Entry 6N30 (electron microscopy, 3.20 A resolution); this record covers chains C and I of the 22 polymer chains in the assembly.

# Chain C
Name: ATP synthase subunit alpha
From: Bacillus sp. (strain PS3)
Notes: EC 3.6.3.14
UniProtKB: A0A0M3VGF9 (A0A0M3VGF9_BACP3); residue numbers follow UniProt; this construct covers 1-502
Amino-acid sequence (502 residues; each row starts with the number of its first residue):
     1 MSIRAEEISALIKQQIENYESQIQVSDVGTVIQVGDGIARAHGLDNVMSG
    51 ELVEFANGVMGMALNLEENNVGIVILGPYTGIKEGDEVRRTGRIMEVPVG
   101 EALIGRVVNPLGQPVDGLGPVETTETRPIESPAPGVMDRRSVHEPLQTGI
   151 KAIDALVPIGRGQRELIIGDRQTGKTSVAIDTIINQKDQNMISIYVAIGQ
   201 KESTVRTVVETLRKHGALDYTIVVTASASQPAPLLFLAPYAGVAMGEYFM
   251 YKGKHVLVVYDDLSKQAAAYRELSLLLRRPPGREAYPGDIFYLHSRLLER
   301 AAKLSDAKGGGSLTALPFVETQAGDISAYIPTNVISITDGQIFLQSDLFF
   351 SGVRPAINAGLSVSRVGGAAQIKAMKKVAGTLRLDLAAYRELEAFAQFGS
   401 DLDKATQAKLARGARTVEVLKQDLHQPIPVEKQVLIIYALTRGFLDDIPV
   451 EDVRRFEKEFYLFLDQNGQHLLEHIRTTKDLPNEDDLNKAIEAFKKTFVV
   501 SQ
Disordered / not traced: 1-7, 502
Differences from the reference sequence: conflict Pro132 (Arg in A0A0M3VGF9), Ser193 (Cys in A0A0M3VGF9), Phe463 (Trp in A0A0M3VGF9)
Metal / ion sites: Mg2+: Thr176 (together with ATP)
Small-molecule neighbours: ATP (adenosine-5'-triphosphate): Asp170, Arg171, Gln172, Thr173, Gly174, Lys175, Thr176, Ser177, Gln200, Asp262, Phe349, Arg354, Pro355, Gln422, Asp423, Leu424

# Chain I
Name: Bacillus PS3 ATP synthase subunit delta
From: Bacillus sp. PS3
Amino-acid sequence (178 residues; numbered 1 to 178; the number before each row is that of its first residue):
     1 MNQEVIAKRYASALFQIALEQGQLDRIEEDVRAVRQALAENGEFLSLLSY
    51 PKLSLDQKKALIAEAFAGVSTPVQNTLLLLLERHRFGLVPELAEQFLALV
   101 DDARGIAKAVAYSARPLTDEELRALSDVFAQKVGKQTLEIENIIDPELIG
   151 GVRLRIGNRIYDGSVSGQLERIRRQLIG
Disordered / not traced: 1, 177-178

# Interface between chain C and chain I
Residue-residue contacts (16):
  Ile12(C) - Gln175(I)
  Ser21(C) - Gly167(I)
  Ile23(C) - Gly163(I)
  Gln24(C) - Ile160(I)
  Gln24(C) - Asp162(I)
  Gln24(C) - Ser166(I)
  Val25(C) - Ile160(I)
  Val25(C) - Tyr161(I)  hydrophobic
  Ser26(C) - Ile160(I)
  Asp27(C) - Asn158(I)
  Asp27(C) - Arg159(I)
  Val28(C) - Arg155(I)
  Val28(C) - Asn158(I)  hydrogen bond (backbone-backbone)
  Gly43(C) - Asn158(I)
  Glu68(C) - Val5(I)
  Asn69(C) - Glu4(I)
Interface residues without a listed pair, chain C (15 interface residues in all): Thr30, Leu44, Asp45, Glu87

# Summary
Chain C and chain I form an interface of 15 and 12 residues respectively, with 1 hydrogen bond. Its one
hydrogen bond, Val28(C)-Asn158(I), is backbone to backbone. Chain C binds ATP.
Here chain C is ATP synthase subunit alpha (Bacillus sp. (strain PS3)) and chain I is Bacillus PS3 ATP
synthase subunit delta (Bacillus sp. PS3). Entry 6N30 (Bacillus PS3 ATP synthase class 3) was determined by
electron microscopy (same publication as 6N2D, 6N2Y and 6N2Z).
